7WLU - chains A and E of the 3 polymer chains in the assembly; structure by electron microscopy, 6.81 A resolution (low resolution: residue-level contacts below are approximate; hydrogen-bond / salt-bridge calls are withheld).

# Chain A (and E)
Molecule: Piezo-type mechanosensitive ion channel component 1
Source organism: Mus musculus
Notes: chain E of this document is another copy of the same molecule, construct and numbering; everything in this record applies to it too
Reference sequence: E2JF22 (PIEZ1_MOUSE); residue numbers follow UniProt; this construct covers 1-2547
Chain sequence (2547 residues; row label = number of the first residue in the row):
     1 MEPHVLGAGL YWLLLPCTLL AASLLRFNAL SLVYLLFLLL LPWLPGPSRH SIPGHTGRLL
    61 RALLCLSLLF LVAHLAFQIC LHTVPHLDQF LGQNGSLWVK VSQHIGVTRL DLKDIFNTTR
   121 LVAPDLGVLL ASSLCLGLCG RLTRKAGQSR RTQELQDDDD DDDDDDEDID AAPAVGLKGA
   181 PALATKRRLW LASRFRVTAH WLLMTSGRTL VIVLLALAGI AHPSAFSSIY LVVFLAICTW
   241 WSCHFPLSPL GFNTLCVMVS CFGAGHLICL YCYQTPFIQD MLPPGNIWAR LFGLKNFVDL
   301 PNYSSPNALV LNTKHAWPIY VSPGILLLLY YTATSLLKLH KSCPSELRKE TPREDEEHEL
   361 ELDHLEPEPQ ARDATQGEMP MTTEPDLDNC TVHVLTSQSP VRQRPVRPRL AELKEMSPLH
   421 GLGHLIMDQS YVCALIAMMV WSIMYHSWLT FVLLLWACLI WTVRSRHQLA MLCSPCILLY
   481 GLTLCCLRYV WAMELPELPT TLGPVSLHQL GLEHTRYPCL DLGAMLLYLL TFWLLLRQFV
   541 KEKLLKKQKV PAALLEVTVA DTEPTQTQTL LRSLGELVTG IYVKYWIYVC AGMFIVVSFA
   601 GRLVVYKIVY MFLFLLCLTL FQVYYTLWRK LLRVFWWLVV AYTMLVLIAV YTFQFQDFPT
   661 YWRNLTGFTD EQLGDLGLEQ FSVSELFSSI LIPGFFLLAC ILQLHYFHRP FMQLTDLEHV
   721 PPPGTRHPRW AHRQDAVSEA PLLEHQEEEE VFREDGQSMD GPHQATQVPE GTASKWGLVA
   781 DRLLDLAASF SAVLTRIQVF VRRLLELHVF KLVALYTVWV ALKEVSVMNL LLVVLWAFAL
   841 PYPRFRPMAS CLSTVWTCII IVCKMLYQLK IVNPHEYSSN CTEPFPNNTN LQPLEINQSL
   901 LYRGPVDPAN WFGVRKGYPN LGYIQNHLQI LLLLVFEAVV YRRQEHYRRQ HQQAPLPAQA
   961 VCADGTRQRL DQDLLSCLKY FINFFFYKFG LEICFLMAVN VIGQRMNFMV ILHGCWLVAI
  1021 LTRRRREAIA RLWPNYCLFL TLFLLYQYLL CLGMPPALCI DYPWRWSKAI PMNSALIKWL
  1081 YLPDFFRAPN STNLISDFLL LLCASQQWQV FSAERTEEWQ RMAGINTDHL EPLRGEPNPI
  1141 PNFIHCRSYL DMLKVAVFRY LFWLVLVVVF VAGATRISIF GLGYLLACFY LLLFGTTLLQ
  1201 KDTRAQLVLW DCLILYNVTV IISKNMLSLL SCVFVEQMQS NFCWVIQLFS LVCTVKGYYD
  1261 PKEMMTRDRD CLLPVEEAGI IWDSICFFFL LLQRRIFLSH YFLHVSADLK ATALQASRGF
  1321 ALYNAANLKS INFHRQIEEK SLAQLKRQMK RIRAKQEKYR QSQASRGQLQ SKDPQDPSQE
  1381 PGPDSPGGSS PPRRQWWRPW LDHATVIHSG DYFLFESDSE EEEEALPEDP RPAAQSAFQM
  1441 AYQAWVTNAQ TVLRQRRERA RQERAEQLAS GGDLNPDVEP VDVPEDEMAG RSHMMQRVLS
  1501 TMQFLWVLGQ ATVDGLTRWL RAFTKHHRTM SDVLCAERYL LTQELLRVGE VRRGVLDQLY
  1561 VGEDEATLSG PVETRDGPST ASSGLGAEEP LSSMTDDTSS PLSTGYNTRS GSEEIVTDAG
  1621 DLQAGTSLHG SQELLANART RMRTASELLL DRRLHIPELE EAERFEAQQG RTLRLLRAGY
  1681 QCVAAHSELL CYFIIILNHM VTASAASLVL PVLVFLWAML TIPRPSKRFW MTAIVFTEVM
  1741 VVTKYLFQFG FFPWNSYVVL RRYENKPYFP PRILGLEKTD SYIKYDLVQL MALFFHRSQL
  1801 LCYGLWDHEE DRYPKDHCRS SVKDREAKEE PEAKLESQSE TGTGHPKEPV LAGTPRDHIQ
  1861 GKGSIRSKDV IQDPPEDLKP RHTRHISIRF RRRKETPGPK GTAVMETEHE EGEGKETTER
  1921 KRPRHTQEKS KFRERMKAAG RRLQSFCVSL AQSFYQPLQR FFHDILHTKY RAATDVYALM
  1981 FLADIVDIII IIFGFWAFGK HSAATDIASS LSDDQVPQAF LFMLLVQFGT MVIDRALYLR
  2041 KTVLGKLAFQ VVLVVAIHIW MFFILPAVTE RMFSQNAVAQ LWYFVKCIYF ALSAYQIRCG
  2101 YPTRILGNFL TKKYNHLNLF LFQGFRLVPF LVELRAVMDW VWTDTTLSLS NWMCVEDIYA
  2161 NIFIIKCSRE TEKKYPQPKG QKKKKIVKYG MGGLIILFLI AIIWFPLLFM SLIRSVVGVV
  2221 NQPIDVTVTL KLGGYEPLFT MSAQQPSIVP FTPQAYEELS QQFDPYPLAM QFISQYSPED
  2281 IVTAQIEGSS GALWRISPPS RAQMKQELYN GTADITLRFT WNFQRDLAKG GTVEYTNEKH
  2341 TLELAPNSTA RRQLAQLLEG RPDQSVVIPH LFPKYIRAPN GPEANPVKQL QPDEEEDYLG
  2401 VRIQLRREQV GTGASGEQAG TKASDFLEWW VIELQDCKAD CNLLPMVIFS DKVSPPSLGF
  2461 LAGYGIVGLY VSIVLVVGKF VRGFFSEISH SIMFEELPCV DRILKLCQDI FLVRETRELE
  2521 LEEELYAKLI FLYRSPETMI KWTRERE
Not modelled in the structure: 1-575, 719-783, 875-911, 952-964, 1124-1134, 1256-1276, 1365-1400, 1419-1436, 1469-1489, 1560-1644, 1750-1769, 1808-1940, 2215, 2412-2419, 2457-2461
Residues lining bound ligands: PLX ((9R,11S)-9-({[(1S)-1-hydroxyhexadecyl]oxy}methyl)-2,2-dimethyl-5,7,10-trioxa-2lambda~5~-aza-6lambda~5~-phosphaoctacosane-6,6,11-triol): Trp1445, Gln2177, Phe2198
Swiss-Prot annotation at these positions:
  - modified residue (Phosphoserine): Ser758, Ser1385, Ser1390, Ser1627, Ser1631, Ser1646
  - glycosylation: Asn94 (N-linked (GlcNAc...) asparagine)
  - mutagenesis: Ser260 (S260R: Affects channel gating properties resulting in reduced pressure-induced channel opening. No effect on channel conductance. No effect on localization to cell membrane), Ser2211 (S2211L: Affects channel gating properties resulting in reduced pressure-induced channel opening. No effect on channel conductance. No effect on localization to cell membrane), Met2493 to Glu2496 (Hearing and vestibular impairment in conditional knockin mice in inner ear hair cells), Met2493 to Phe2494 (Non-functional channel. Proper trimeric assembly and subcellular location), Phe2494 (F2494A: Increased channel activity)

# Interface between chain A and chain E
Contacting residue pairs (69; chain A residue first):
  Gln2177(A) - Leu1401(E)
  Lys2179(A) - Leu1401(E)
  Gly2180(A) - Leu2519(E)
  Lys2182(A) - Asp2144(E)
  Lys2182(A) - Thr2145(E)
  Lys2182(A) - Thr2146(E)
  Lys2182(A) - Leu2519(E)
  Lys2182(A) - Glu2522(E)
  Lys2182(A) - Glu2523(E)
  Lys2183(A) - Trp2140(E)
  Lys2183(A) - Thr2145(E)
  Lys2183(A) - Thr2146(E)
  Lys2183(A) - Leu2147(E)
  Lys2188(A) - Trp2140(E)
  Met2191(A) - Trp2140(E)
  Ile2195(A) - Val2137(E)
  Ile2196(A) - Val2137(E)
  Ile2196(A) - Met2138(E)
  Trp2204(A) - Leu2024(E)
  Trp2204(A) - Leu2025(E)
  Trp2204(A) - Phe2028(E)
  Arg2214(A) - Asp2014(E)
  Lys2231(A) - Gln2244(E)
  Arg2295(A) - Ala2292(E)
  Arg2295(A) - Leu2293(E)
  Arg2295(A) - Arg2295(E)
  Ile2296(A) - Leu2293(E)
  Ser2297(A) - Gly2291(E)
  Ser2297(A) - Leu2293(E)
  Ser2297(A) - Trp2429(E)
  Pro2298(A) - Glu2408(E)
  Pro2298(A) - Trp2429(E)
  Pro2299(A) - Trp2429(E)
  Arg2318(A) - Gln2244(E)
  Arg2318(A) - Gln2245(E)
  Glu2383(A) - Ala2328(E)
  Gly2420(A) - Gly2411(E)
  Thr2421(A) - Glu2408(E)
  Thr2421(A) - Gln2409(E)
  Ser2424(A) - Glu2408(E)
  Ser2424(A) - Gln2409(E)
  Asp2425(A) - Val2410(E)
  Asp2425(A) - Gly2411(E)
  Ile2466(A) - Leu2011(E)
  Val2467(A) - Ile2007(E)
  Val2467(A) - Leu2011(E)
  Val2474(A) - Phe2130(E)
  Val2477(A) - Phe2130(E)
  Val2481(A) - Val2132(E)
  Val2481(A) - Glu2133(E)
  Phe2485(A) - Val2132(E)
  Phe2485(A) - Met2153(E)
  Phe2485(A) - Asp2157(E)
  Ile2488(A) - Met2153(E)
  Ile2488(A) - Asp2157(E)
  Ser2489(A) - Cys2154(E)
  Ser2489(A) - Asp2157(E)
  Ser2489(A) - Phe2494(E)
  His2490(A) - Ser2491(E)
  His2490(A) - Phe2494(E)
  Ile2492(A) - Tyr2533(E)
  Met2493(A) - Tyr2533(E)
  Met2493(A) - Arg2534(E)
  Glu2495(A) - His1408(E)
  Glu2496(A) - His1408(E)
  Glu2496(A) - Arg2534(E)
  Leu2497(A) - His1408(E)
  Pro2498(A) - His1408(E)
  Glu2537(A) - Ser2535(E)
Interface residues without a listed pair, chain A (53 interface residues in all): Pro2178, Gln2181, Gly2192, Leu2199, Ile2203, Ser2211, Glu2236, Ser2300, Val2333, Pro2382, Val2410, Phe2484, Pro2536, Ile2540
Interface residues without a listed pair, chain E (52 interface residues in all): His1403, Tyr1412, Leu2021, Val2141, Ile2158, Ser2290, Leu2327, Leu2427, Glu2495, Glu2518, Glu2537

# In short
The interface between chain A and chain E involves 53 residues on one side and 52 on the other. Bound to chain
A: compound PLX. UniProt lists 6 mutagenesis sites on chain A.
Chain A and chain E are both Piezo-type mechanosensitive ion channel component 1 (Mus musculus); the
structure, The Flattened Structure of mPIEZO1 in Lipid Bilayer, was determined by electron microscopy,
deposited together with 7WLT.
